8DBV - chains G and H of the 22 polymer chains in the assembly; structure by electron microscopy, 3.70 A resolution.

# Chain G
Protein: ATP synthase gamma chain
From: Escherichia coli
Reference sequence: C3SLA2 (C3SLA2_ECOLX); residues 0-286 here correspond to UniProt positions 1-287 (UniProt number = residue number + 1)
Amino-acid sequence (287 residues; each row starts with the number of its first residue; numbering starts at 0):
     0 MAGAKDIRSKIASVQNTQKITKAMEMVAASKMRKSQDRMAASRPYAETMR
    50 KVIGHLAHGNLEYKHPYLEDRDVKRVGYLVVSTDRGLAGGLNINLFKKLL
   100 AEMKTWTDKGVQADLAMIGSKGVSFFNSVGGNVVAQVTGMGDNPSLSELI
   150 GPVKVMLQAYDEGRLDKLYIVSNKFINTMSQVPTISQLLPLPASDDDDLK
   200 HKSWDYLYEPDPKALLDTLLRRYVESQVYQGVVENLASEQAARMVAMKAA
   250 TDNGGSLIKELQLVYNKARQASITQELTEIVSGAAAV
Not modelled in the structure: 0, 285-286
Sequence notes: conflict Asp-5 (Glu6 in C3SLA2), Ala-87 (Cys88 in C3SLA2), Ala-112 (Cys113 in C3SLA2)

# Chain H
Protein: ATP synthase epsilon chain
From: Escherichia coli
Reference sequence: A0A4V1DSB5 (A0A4V1DSB5_ECOLX); residues 0-138 here correspond to UniProt positions 1-139 (UniProt number = residue number + 1)
Amino-acid sequence (139 residues; row label = number of the first residue in the row; numbering starts at 0):
     0 MAMTYHLDVVSAEQQMFSGLVEKIQVTGSEGELGIYPGHAPLLTAIKPGM
    50 IRIVKQHGHEEFIYLSGGILEVQPGNVTVLADTAIRGQDLDEARAMEAKR
   100 KAEEHISSSHGDVDYAQASAELAKAIAQLRVIELTKKAM
Not modelled in the structure: 0-2, 137-138

# Chain G / chain H interface
Contacting residue pairs (41; chain G residue first):
  Ala-40(G) / Ala-11(H)
  Ala-40(G) / Glu-12(H)
  Ser-41(G) / Ala-11(H)
  Pro-43(G) / Gln-14(H)
  Tyr-44(G) / Val-9(H)  hydrophobic
  Tyr-44(G) / Ser-10(H)
  Tyr-44(G) / Ala-11(H)  hydrophobic
  Thr-47(G) / Asp-7(H)  hydrogen bond
  Thr-47(G) / Val-9(H)
  Thr-47(G) / Thr-77(H)
  Thr-47(G) / Leu-79(H)
  Met-48(G) / Leu-79(H)  hydrophobic
  Val-51(G) / Glu-70(H)
  Val-51(G) / Thr-77(H)
  His-54(G) / Glu-70(H)
  His-54(G) / Gln-72(H)  hydrogen bond (backbone-side chain)
  His-54(G) / Pro-73(H)
  Leu-55(G) / Glu-70(H)
  Leu-55(G) / Gln-72(H)
  His-57(G) / Gln-72(H)
  Asp-197(G) / Gln-72(H)  hydrogen bond
  His-200(G) / Asn-75(H)  hydrogen bond
  Trp-203(G) / Pro-36(H)
  Trp-203(G) / His-38(H)
  Trp-203(G) / Pro-40(H)
  Trp-203(G) / Gln-72(H)
  Trp-203(G) / Pro-73(H)
  Trp-203(G) / Gly-74(H)
  Asp-204(G) / Pro-40(H)
  Tyr-205(G) / Pro-40(H)
  Tyr-205(G) / Leu-42(H)  hydrophobic
  Tyr-205(G) / Gln-72(H)
  Leu-206(G) / Pro-40(H)  hydrogen bond (backbone-backbone)
  Leu-206(G) / Leu-41(H)
  Leu-206(G) / Leu-42(H)  hydrogen bond (backbone-backbone)
  Tyr-207(G) / Leu-41(H)
  Tyr-207(G) / Leu-42(H)
  Glu-208(G) / Leu-41(H)
  Glu-208(G) / Leu-42(H)  hydrogen bond (backbone-backbone)
  Glu-208(G) / Thr-43(H)
  Leu-214(G) / Leu-42(H)
Interface residues without a listed pair, chain G (20 interface residues in all): Leu-218
Interface residues without a listed pair, chain H (26 interface residues in all): Gln-13, Ser-28, Gly-37, Ala-39, Ala-44, Ile-68, Ala-80

# Summary
20 residues of chain G and 26 residues of chain H are in contact, with 7 hydrogen bonds. Among the polar pairs
are Thr-47(G)/Asp-7(H), His-54(G)/Gln-72(H) and Asp-197(G)/Gln-72(H).
Chain G is ATP synthase gamma chain and chain H is ATP synthase epsilon chain, both from Escherichia coli; the
structure, E. coli ATP synthase imaged in 10mM MgATP State3 "down, was determined by electron microscopy,
deposited together with 8DBP, 8DBQ, 8DBR, 8DBS, 8DBT, 8DBU and 8DBW.
